Entry 6LRZ (X-ray diffraction, 1.54 A resolution); this record covers chain A.

[Chain A]
Molecule: Keap1-DC
Organism: Mus musculus
Chain sequence (314 residues; each row starts with the number of its first residue):
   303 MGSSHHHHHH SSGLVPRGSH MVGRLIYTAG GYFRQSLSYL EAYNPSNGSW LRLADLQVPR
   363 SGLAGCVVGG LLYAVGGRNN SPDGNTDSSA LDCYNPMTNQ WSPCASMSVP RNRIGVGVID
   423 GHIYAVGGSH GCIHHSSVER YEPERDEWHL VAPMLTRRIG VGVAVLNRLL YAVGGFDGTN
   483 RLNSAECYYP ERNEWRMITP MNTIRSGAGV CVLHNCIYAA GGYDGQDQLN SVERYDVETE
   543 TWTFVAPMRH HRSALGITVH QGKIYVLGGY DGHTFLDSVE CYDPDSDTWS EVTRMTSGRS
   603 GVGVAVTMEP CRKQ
Unresolved in the structure: 303-318, 614-616
Ligand contacts:
  - dimethyl (E)-but-2-enedioate (EOU), molecule 1: R326, V369, V370, G371, G372, G423
  - dimethyl (E)-but-2-enedioate (EOU), molecule 2: Y334, S363, N382, Y572, F577, S602
  - dimethyl (E)-but-2-enedioate (EOU), molecule 3: R483, Y525, Q530, S555, Y572
  - PG5 (1-methoxy-2-[2-(2-methoxy-ethoxy]-ethane): G367, C368, V418, G419, V420, V465, A466, V512, C513, I559, T560, V561, V606, A607

[In short]
Bound to chain A: 3 copies of dimethyl (E)-but-2-enedioate and compound PG5.
Chain A is Keap1-DC (Mus musculus); the structure, Crystal structure of Keap1 in complex with dimethyl
fumarate (DMF), was determined by X-ray diffraction, deposited together with 7C5E and 7C60.
